4JL4 - chains A and B; structure by X-ray diffraction, 2.50 A resolution.

Chain A (and B):
Protein: Peroxisome proliferator-activated receptor gamma
Organism: Homo sapiens
Notes: chain B of this document is another copy of the same molecule, construct and numbering; everything in this record applies to it too
UniProt: P37231 (PPARG_HUMAN); residues 195-477 here correspond to UniProt positions 223-505 (UniProt number = residue number + 28)
Sequence (287 residues; each row starts with the number of its first residue):
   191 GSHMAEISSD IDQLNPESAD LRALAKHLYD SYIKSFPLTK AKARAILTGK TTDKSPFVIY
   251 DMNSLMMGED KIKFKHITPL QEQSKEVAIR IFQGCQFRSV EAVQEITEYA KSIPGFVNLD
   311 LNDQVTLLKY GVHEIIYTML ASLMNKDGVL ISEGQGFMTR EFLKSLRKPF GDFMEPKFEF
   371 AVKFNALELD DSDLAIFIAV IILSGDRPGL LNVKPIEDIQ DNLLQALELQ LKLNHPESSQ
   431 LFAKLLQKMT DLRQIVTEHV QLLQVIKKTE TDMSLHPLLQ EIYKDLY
Unresolved in the structure: 191-206, 475-477 (chain B: 191-206, 474-477)
Sequence notes: expression tag (191-194)
Residues lining bound ligands: AXY ((2S)-3-(biphenyl-4-yl)-2-(biphenyl-4-yloxy)propanoic acid): Phe264, His266, Ile281, Gly284, Cys285, Arg288, Ser289, His323, Ile326, Tyr327, Leu330, Val339, Ile341, Met348, Met364, His449, Tyr473
UniProt features mapped onto this chain:
  - motif: Pro467 to Asp475 (9aaTAD)
  - binding site (rosiglitazone): Gln286 to Ser289, His323, His449, Tyr473
  - cross-link: Lys224 (Glycyl lysine isopeptide (Lys-Gly) (interchain with G-Cter in ubiquitin))

Chain A / chain B interface:
Pairs across the interface (24; chain A residue first):
  Gln410(A) with Gln437(B)
  Asp411(A) with Ser429(B), hydrogen bond; Gln430(B); Lys434(B), salt bridge
  Leu414(A) with Gln430(B); Ala433(B), hydrophobic; Gln437(B)
  Gln415(A) with Gln430(B)
  Glu418(A) with Glu418(B); Gln430(B), hydrogen bond
  Ser429(A) with Asp411(B), hydrogen bond; Gln415(B)
  Gln430(A) with Asp411(B); Leu414(B); Gln415(B); Phe432(B)
  Ala433(A) with Leu414(B), hydrophobic; Leu436(B), hydrophobic
  Lys434(A) with Glu407(B), salt bridge
  Leu436(A) with Ala433(B), hydrophobic
  Gln437(A) with Gln410(B); Met439(B)
  Thr440(A) with Thr440(B); Arg443(B)
Also at the interface, not in a pair above, chain A (16 interface residues in all): Phe432, Arg443, Gln444, Thr447
Also at the interface, not in a pair above, chain B (18 interface residues in all): Gln444, Thr447

In short:
The interface between chain A and chain B involves 16 residues on one side and 18 on the other, with 3
hydrogen bonds and 2 salt bridges. Polar pairs include Asp411(A)-Lys434(B), Lys434(A)-Glu407(B) and
Asp411(A)-Ser429(B). Bound to chain A: compound AXY.
Both chains are Peroxisome proliferator-activated receptor gamma (Homo sapiens). Entry 4JL4 (Crystal structure
of the complex between PPARgamma LBD and the ligand LJ570
[(2S)-3-(biphenyl-4-yl)-2-(biphenyl-4-yloxy)propanoic acid]) was determined by X-ray diffraction (same
publication as 6F2L).
